6IY2 - chains H and I of the 11 polymer chains in the assembly; structure by electron microscopy, 3.47 A resolution.

Chain H:
Name: Histone H2B
From: Xenopus laevis
Reference sequence: A0A1L8FQA5 (A0A1L8FQA5_XENLA); residues 26-125 here correspond to UniProt positions 27-126 (UniProt number = residue number + 1)
Sequence (100 residues; each row starts with the number of its first residue):
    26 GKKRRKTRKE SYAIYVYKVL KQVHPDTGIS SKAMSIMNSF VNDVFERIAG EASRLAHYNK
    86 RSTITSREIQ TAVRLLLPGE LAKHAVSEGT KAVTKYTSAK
Not modelled in the structure: 26-28

Chain I:
Molecule: 147-nt DNA strand
Sequence (147 nucleotides; numbered 1 to 147; the number before each row is that of its first residue):
     1 ATCAAAACTG TGCCGCAGTC GGCCGACCTG AGGGTCGCCG GGGTCTGCGG GGGGACCCTC
    61 TGGAAAGTGA AGGATAAGTG ACGAGCGGAG ACGGGATGGC GAACAGACAC AAACACACAA
   121 GAGGTGAATG TTAGGACTGT TGCAGAT

Interface between chain H and chain I:
Pairs across the interface - 17 pairs, chain H then chain I:
  Arg-29(H) with DC104(I), phosphate contact
  Arg-30(H) with DA105(I), sugar contact
  Thr-32(H) with DC104(I), hydrogen bond to the phosphate
  Arg-33(H) with DA26(I), base contact; DC27(I), base contact; DC28(I), sugar contact
  Tyr-42(H) with DC20(I), phosphate contact; DG21(I), hydrogen bond to the phosphate
  Gly-53(H) with DC20(I), phosphate contact
  Ile-54(H) with DC20(I), phosphate contact
  Ser-55(H) with DT19(I), phosphate contact
  Ser-56(H) with DT19(I), phosphate contact
  Arg-86(H) with DG40(I), phosphate contact; DG41(I), salt bridge to the phosphate
  Ser-87(H) with DC39(I), phosphate contact; DG40(I), hydrogen bond to the phosphate
  Thr-88(H) with DG40(I), hydrogen bond to the phosphate

In short:
12 residues of chain H and 11 residues of chain I are in contact, with 4 hydrogen bonds and 1 salt bridge.
Polar pairs include Thr-32(H)/DC104(I), Tyr-42(H)/DG21(I) and Ser-87(H)/DG40(I).
Here chain H is Histone H2B (Xenopus laevis) and chain I is a 147-nt DNA strand. Entry 6IY2 (Structure of
Snf2-MMTV-A nucleosome complex at shl2 in ADP state) was determined by electron microscopy together with 5Z3U,
5Z3V, 5Z3L, 5Z3O and 6IY3 from the same study.
